PDB entry 5UHD | X-ray diffraction, 4.01 A resolution (low resolution: residue-level contacts below are approximate; hydrogen-bond / salt-bridge calls are withheld) | chains D and H of the 8 polymer chains in the assembly

[Chain D]
Protein: DNA-directed RNA polymerase subunit beta'
Source organism: Mycobacterium tuberculosis (strain ATCC 25618 / H37Rv)
Notes: EC 2.7.7.6
Reference sequence: P9WGY7 (RPOC_MYCTU); residues 1-1316 here = UniProt positions 1-1316
Chain sequence (1316 residues; each row starts with the number of its first residue):
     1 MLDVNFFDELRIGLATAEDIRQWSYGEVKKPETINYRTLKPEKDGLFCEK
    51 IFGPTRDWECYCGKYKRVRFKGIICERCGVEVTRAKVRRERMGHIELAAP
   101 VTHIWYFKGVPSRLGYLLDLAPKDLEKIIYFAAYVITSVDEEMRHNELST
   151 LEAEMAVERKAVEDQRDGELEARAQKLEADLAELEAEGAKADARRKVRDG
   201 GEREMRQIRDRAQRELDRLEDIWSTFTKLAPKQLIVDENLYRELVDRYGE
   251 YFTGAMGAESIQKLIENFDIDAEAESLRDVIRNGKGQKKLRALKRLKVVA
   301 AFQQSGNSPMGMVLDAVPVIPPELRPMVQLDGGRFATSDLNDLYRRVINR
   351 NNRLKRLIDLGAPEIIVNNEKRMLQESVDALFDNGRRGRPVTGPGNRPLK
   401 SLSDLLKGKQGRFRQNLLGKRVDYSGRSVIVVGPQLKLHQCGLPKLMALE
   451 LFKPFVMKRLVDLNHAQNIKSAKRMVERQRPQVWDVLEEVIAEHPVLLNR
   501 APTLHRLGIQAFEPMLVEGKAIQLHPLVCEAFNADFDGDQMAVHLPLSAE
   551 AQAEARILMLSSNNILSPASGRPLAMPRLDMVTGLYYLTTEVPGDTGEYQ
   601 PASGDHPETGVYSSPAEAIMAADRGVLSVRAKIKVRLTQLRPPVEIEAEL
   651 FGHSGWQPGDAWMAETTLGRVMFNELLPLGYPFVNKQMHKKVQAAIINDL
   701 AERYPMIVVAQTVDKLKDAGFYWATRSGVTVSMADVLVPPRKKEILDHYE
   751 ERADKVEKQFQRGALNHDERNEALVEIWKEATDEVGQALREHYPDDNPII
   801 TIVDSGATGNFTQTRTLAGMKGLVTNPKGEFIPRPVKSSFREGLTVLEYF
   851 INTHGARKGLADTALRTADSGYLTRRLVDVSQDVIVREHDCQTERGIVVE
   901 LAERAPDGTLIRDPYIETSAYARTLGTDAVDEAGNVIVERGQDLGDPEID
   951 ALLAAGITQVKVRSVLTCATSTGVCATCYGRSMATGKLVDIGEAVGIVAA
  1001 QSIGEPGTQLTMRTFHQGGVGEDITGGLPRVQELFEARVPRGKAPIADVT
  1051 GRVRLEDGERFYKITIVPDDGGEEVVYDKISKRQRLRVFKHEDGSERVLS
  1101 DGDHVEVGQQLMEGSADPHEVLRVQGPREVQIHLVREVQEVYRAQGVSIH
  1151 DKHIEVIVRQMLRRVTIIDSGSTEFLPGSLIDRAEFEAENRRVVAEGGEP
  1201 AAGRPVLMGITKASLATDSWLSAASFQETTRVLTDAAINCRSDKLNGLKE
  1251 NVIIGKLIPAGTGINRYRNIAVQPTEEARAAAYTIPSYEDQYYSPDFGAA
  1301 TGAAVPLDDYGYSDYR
Unresolved in the structure: 1-2, 1012-1025, 1282-1316
Ion coordination: Zn2+ site 1: Cys-60, Cys-62, Cys-75, Cys-78; Mg2+: Asp-535, Asp-537, Asp-539; Zn2+ site 2: Cys-891, Cys-968, Cys-975, Cys-978
UniProt features mapped onto this chain:
  - binding site (Zn(2+)): Cys-60, Cys-62, Cys-75, Cys-78, Cys-891, Cys-968, Cys-975, Cys-978
  - binding site (Mg(2+)): Asp-535, Asp-537, Asp-539

[Chain H]
Molecule: 23-nt DNA strand
Sequence (23 nucleotides; numbered 1 to 23; the number before each row is that of its first residue):
     1 TATAATGGGAGCTGTCACGGATG

[How chain D and chain H interact]
Residue-residue contacts (6):
  Tyr-116(D) / DA21(H)
  Arg-291(D) / DT22(H)
  Lys-294(D) / DA21(H)
  Arg-389(D) / DC12(H)
  Arg-1038(D) / DC18(H)
  Arg-1038(D) / DG19(H)
Interface residues without a listed pair, chain D (6 interface residues in all): Lys-1212
Interface residues without a listed pair, chain H (7 interface residues in all): DG11, DG20

[Overview]
6 residues of chain D and 7 residues of chain H are in contact. Cys-60(D), Cys-62(D), Cys-75(D) and Cys-78(D)
coordinate Zn2+ site 1. The Mg2+ site is built by Asp-535(D), Asp-537(D) and Asp-539(D). From UniProt: 8
Zn2+-binding residues and 3 Mg2+-binding residues on chain D.
Here chain D is DNA-directed RNA polymerase subunit beta' (Mycobacterium tuberculosis (strain ATCC 25618 /
H37Rv)) and chain H is a 23-nt DNA strand. Entry 5UHD (Crystal structure of Mycobacterium tuberculosis
transcription initiation complex containing 4nt RNA in complex with Rifampin) was determined by X-ray
diffraction (same publication as 5UH5, 5UH6, 5UH8, 5UH9, 5UHA, 5UHB and 4 further entries).
